Entry 3KFD (X-ray diffraction, 3.00 A resolution); this record covers chains A and I of the 6 polymer chains in the assembly.

[Chain A]
Protein: Transforming growth factor beta-1
From: Homo sapiens
Reference sequence: P01137 (TGFB1_HUMAN); residues 1-112 here correspond to UniProt positions 279-390 (UniProt number = residue number + 278)
Amino-acid sequence (112 residues; numbered 1 to 112; the number before each row is that of its first residue):
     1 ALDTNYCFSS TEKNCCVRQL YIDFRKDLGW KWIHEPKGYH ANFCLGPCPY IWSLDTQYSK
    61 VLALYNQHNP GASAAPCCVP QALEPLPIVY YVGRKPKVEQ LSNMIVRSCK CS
Cystine bridges: Cys7-Cys16, Cys15-Cys78, Cys44-Cys109, Cys48-Cys111
Reported in the primary citation:
  - specificity-determining residues: Ile51, Gln67 (proposed by the authors, not directly observed)

[Chain I]
Protein: TGF-beta receptor type-1
From: Homo sapiens
Notes: fragment: extracellular domain
Reference sequence: P36897 (TGFR1_HUMAN); residues 7-91 here correspond to UniProt positions 31-115 (UniProt number = residue number + 24)
Amino-acid sequence (85 residues; row label = number of the first residue in the row):
     7 ATALQCFCHL CTKDNFTCVT DGLCFVSVTE TTDKVIHNSM CIAEIDLIPR DRPFVCAPSS
    67 KTGSVTTTYC CNQDHCNKIE LPTTV
Disordered / not traced: 7-8, 36-38, 64-71, 86-91
Cystine bridges: Cys12-Cys30, Cys14-Cys17, Cys24-Cys47, Cys62-Cys76, Cys77-Cys82
Curated features (UniProtKB/Swiss-Prot):
  - glycosylation: Asn21 (N-linked (GlcNAc...) asparagine)

[Interface between chain A and chain I]
Residue-residue contacts - 6 pairs, chain A then chain I:
  Trp30(A) - Phe60(I)
  Trp32(A) - Pro55(I)  hydrophobic
  Tyr90(A) - Pro55(I)
  Val92(A) - Asp57(I)
  Lys97(A) - Asp57(I)  salt bridge
  Leu101(A) - Ile54(I)  hydrophobic
Interface residues without a listed pair, chain I (5 interface residues in all): Arg58
The authors on this interface:
  - interface residues, chain A: Trp30(A), Trp32(A), Tyr90(A), Leu101(A)
  - interface residues, chain I: Ile54(I), Pro55(I), Phe60(I)

[In short]
The interface between chain A and chain I involves 6 residues on one side and 5 on the other; the contacts
include 1 salt bridge. Its one salt-bridged contact is Lys97(A)-Asp57(I). From the paper: interface residues
Trp30(A), Trp32(A) and Ile54(I) among others; specificity determinants Ile51(A) and Gln67(A).
Chain A is Transforming growth factor beta-1 and chain I is TGF-beta receptor type-1, both from Homo sapiens;
the structure, Ternary complex of TGF-b1 reveals isoform-specific ligand recognition and receptor recruitment
in the superfamily, was determined by X-ray diffraction.
